Entry 7V2M (electron microscopy, 3.40 A resolution); this record covers chains A and T of the 23 polymer chains in the assembly.

Chain A:
Molecule: 16s ribosomal RNA
From: Thermus thermophilus HB8
Sequence (1522 nucleotides; numbered 1 to 1522; the number before each row is that of its first residue):
     1 UUUGUUGGAGAGUUUGAUCCUGGCUCAGGGUGAACGCUGGCGGCGUGCCU
    51 AAGACAUGCAAGUCGUGCGGGCCGCGGGGUUUUACUCCGUGGUCAGCGGC
   101 GGACGGGUGAGUAACGCGUGGGUGACCUACCCGGAAGAGGGGGACAACCC
   151 GGGGAAACUCGGGCUAAUCCCCCAUGUGGACCCGCCCCUUGGGGUGUGUC
   201 CAAAGGGCUUUGCCCGCUUCCGGAUGGGCCCGCGUCCCAUCAGCUAGUUG
   251 GUGGGGUAAUGGCCCACCAAGGCGACGACGGGUAGCCGGUCUGAGAGGAU
   301 GGCCGGCCACAGGGGCACUGAGACACGGGCCCCACUCCUACGGGAGGCAG
   351 CAGUUAGGAAUCUUCCGCAAUGGGCGCAAGCCUGACGGAGCGACGCCGCU
   401 UGGAGGAAGAAGCCCUUCGGGGUGUAAACUCCUGAACCCGGGACGAAACC
   451 CCCGACGAGGGGACUGACGGUACCGGGGUAAUAGCGCCGGCCAACUCCGU
   501 GCCAGCAGCCGCGGUAAUACGGAGGGCGCGAGCGUUACCCGGAUUCACUG
   551 GGCGUAAAGGGCGUGUAGGCGGCCUGGGGCGUCCCAUGUGAAAGACCACG
   601 GCUCAACCGUGGGGGAGCGUGGGAUACGCUCAGGCUAGACGGUGGGAGAG
   651 GGUGGUGGAAUUCCCGGAGUAGCGGUGAAAUGCGCAGAUACCGGGAGGAA
   701 CGCCGAUGGCGAAGGCAGCCACCUGGUCCACCCGUGACGCUGAGGCGCGA
   751 AAGCGUGGGGAGCAAACCGGAUUAGAUACCCGGGUAGUCCACGCCCUAAA
   801 CGAUGCGCGCUAGGUCUCUGGGUCUCCUGGGGGCCGAAGCUAACGCGUUA
   851 AGCGCGCCGCCUGGGGAGUACGGCCGCAAGGCUGAAACUCAAAGGAAUUG
   901 ACGGGGGCCCGCACAAGCGGUGGAGCAUGUGGUUUAAUUCGAAGCAACGC
   951 GAAGAACCUUACCAGGCCUUGACAUGCUAGGGAACCCGGGUGAAAGCCUG
  1001 GGGUGCCCCGCGAGGGGAGCCCUAGCACAGGUGCUGCAUGGCCGUCGUCA
  1051 GCUCGUGCCGUGAGGUGUUGGGUUAAGUCCCGCAACGAGCGCAACCCCCG
  1101 CCGUUAGUUGCCAGCGGUUCGGCCGGGCACUCUAACGGGACUGCCCGCGA
  1151 AAGCGGGAGGAAGGAGGGGACGACGUCUGGUCAGCAUGGCCCUUACGGCC
  1201 UGGGCGACACACGUGCUACAAUGCCCACUACAAAGCGAUGCCACCCGGCA
  1251 ACGGGGAGCUAAUCGCAAAAAGGUGGGCCCAGUUCGGAUUGGGGUCUGCA
  1301 ACCCGACCCCAUGAAGCCGGAAUCGCUAGUAAUCGCGGAUCAGCCAUGCC
  1351 GCGGUGAAUACGUUCCCGGGCCUUGUACACACCGCCCGUCACGCCAUGGG
  1401 AGCGGGCUCUACCCGAAGUCGCCGGGAGCCUACGGGCAGGCGCCGAGGGU
  1451 AGGGCCCGUGACUGGGGCGAAGUCGUAACAAGGUAGCUGUACCGGAAGGU
  1501 GCGGCUGGAUCACCUCCUUUCU
Disordered / not traced: 1-4, 774-779, 1381-1386, 1477-1483, 1510-1522
Reported in the primary citation:
  - contacts within the chain: C1493-G1498
  - mutagenesis - A901G: decreased catalytic activity

Chain T:
Name: 30S ribosomal protein S20
From: Thermus thermophilus HB8
UniProtKB: P80380 (RS20_THET8); residue numbers follow UniProt; this construct covers 1-106
Amino-acid sequence (106 residues; numbered 1 to 106; the number before each row is that of its first residue):
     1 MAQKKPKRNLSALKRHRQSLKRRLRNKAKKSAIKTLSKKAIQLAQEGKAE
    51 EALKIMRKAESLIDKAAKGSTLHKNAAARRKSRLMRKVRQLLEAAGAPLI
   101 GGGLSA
Disordered / not traced: 1-7

Interface between chain A and chain T:
Contacting residue pairs (84):
  A61(A) with Leu10(T), phosphate contact
  G62(A) with Leu10(T), phosphate contact
  C97(A) with Lys14(T), phosphate contact; Arg17(T), salt bridge to the phosphate
  G98(A) with Lys14(T), hydrogen bond to the base; Gln18(T), hydrogen bond to the phosphate
  G99(A) with Gln18(T), phosphate contact; Arg22(T), salt bridge to the phosphate
  C100(A) with Arg15(T), base contact
  G101(A) with Arg15(T), hydrogen bond to the base
  G102(A) with Arg15(T), base contact
  C126(A) with Asn75(T), phosphate contact
  C127(A) with His73(T), phosphate contact; Asn75(T), hydrogen bond to the phosphate
  U128(A) with His73(T), salt bridge to the phosphate
  C171(A) with Lys29(T), salt bridge to the phosphate
  C172(A) with Lys65(T), salt bridge to the phosphate; Lys68(T), salt bridge to the phosphate
  C173(A) with Lys65(T), salt bridge to the phosphate
  A180(A) with Ala78(T), sugar contact; Lys81(T), hydrogen bond to the sugar
  C181(A) with Ala78(T), sugar contact; Lys81(T), sugar contact; Ser82(T), phosphate contact; Met85(T), hydrogen bond to the sugar
  C182(A) with Ser82(T), phosphate contact; Met85(T), sugar contact; Arg86(T), sugar contact; Arg89(T), hydrogen bond to the sugar; Ser105(T), base contact
  U197(A) with Ser105(T), hydrogen bond to the base
  G198(A) with Met85(T), base contact; Gly101(T), hydrogen bond to the sugar; Gly102(T), hydrogen bond to the sugar; Gly103(T), hydrogen bond to the base; Ser105(T), base contact
  U199(A) with Arg57(T), sugar contact; Glu60(T), hydrogen bond to the sugar; Gly101(T), sugar contact; Gly102(T), sugar contact; Gly103(T), sugar contact
  C200(A) with Glu60(T), hydrogen bond to the sugar; Ser61(T), hydrogen bond to the phosphate; Asp64(T), hydrogen bond to the sugar
  C201(A) with Ser61(T), hydrogen bond to the phosphate; Asp64(T), sugar contact; Lys65(T), sugar contact; Lys68(T), sugar contact
  A202(A) with Lys65(T), phosphate contact; Lys68(T), salt bridge to the phosphate
  U219(A) with Lys68(T), phosphate contact
  G255(A) with Arg83(T), salt bridge to the phosphate
  G256(A) with Arg83(T), salt bridge to the phosphate
  U257(A) with Arg79(T), salt bridge to the phosphate; Arg83(T), base contact
  A258(A) with His73(T), hydrogen bond to the sugar; Asn75(T), hydrogen bond to the sugar; Ala76(T), phosphate contact
  A259(A) with Arg79(T), salt bridge to the phosphate
  C318(A) with Arg23(T), sugar contact
  U319(A) with Ser19(T), sugar contact; Arg22(T), phosphate contact; Arg23(T), sugar contact; Asn26(T), hydrogen bond to the phosphate
  G320(A) with Arg22(T), salt bridge to the phosphate; Asn26(T), hydrogen bond to the phosphate; Ser70(T), hydrogen bond to the phosphate
  A321(A) with Ser70(T), phosphate contact
  G328(A) with Leu10(T), phosphate contact
  G329(A) with His16(T), sugar contact
  A345(A) with Arg8(T), sugar contact
  C1420(A) with Lys34(T), sugar contact
  G1421(A) with Lys34(T), salt bridge to the phosphate
  C1422(A) with Lys38(T), phosphate contact
  G1434(A) with Lys39(T), hydrogen bond to the phosphate
  G1435(A) with Ala32(T), sugar contact; Leu36(T), sugar contact; Lys39(T), salt bridge to the phosphate
  G1436(A) with Ala28(T), sugar contact; Ser31(T), hydrogen bond to the phosphate; Ala32(T), sugar contact; Thr35(T), hydrogen bond to the phosphate
  C1437(A) with Lys27(T), phosphate contact; Ser31(T), hydrogen bond to the phosphate
Also at the interface, not in a pair above, chain A (49 interface residues in all): G96, C170, C183, G196, A203, U1419
Also at the interface, not in a pair above, chain T (49 interface residues in all): Ala12, Lys21, Arg25, Lys30, Leu104, Ala106

Overview:
The chain A/chain T interface involves 49 residues from each chain; the contacts include 25 hydrogen bonds and
15 salt bridges. Among the polar pairs are G98(A)-Lys14(T), G101(A)-Arg15(T) and U197(A)-Ser105(T). From the
paper: A901G of chain A reduces catalytic activity; contacts within the chain involving C1493(A) and G1498(A).
Chain A is 16s ribosomal RNA and chain T is 30S ribosomal protein S20, both from Thermus thermophilus HB8; the
structure, T.thermophilus 30S ribosome with KsgA, class K1k4, was determined by electron microscopy together
with 7V2L, 7V2N, 7V2O, 7V2P and 7V2Q from the same study.
